1OOC - chain A; structure by X-ray diffraction, 2.94 A resolution.

# Chain A
Molecule: Pectate lyase A
From: Erwinia chrysanthemi
Notes: EC 4.2.2.2; fragment: t1.5
UniProtKB: P29155 (PELA_ERWCH); residues 1-361 here correspond to UniProt positions 33-393 (UniProt number = residue number + 32)
Sequence (361 residues; numbered 1 to 361; the number before each row is that of its first residue):
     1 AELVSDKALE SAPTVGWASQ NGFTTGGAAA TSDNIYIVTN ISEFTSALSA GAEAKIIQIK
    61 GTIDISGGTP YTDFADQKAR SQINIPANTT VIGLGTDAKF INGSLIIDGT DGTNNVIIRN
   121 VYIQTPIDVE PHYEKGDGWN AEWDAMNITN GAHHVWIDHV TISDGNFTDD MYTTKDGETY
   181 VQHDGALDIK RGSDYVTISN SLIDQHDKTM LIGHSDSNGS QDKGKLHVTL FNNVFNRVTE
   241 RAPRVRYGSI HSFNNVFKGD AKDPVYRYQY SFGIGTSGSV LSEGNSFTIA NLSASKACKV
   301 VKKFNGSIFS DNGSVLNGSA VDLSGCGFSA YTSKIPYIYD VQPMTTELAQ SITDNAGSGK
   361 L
Differences from the reference sequence: engineered mutation S215 (Asn247 in P29155), S217 (Thr249 in P29155), G219 (Ser251 in P29155), S220 (Ala252 in P29155)
Cystine bridges: C298-C326

# Summary
Chain A is Pectate lyase A (Erwinia chrysanthemi); the structure, Mutations in the T1.5 loop of pectate lyase
A, was determined by X-ray diffraction, deposited together with 1PE9.
